PDB entry 8PXZ | X-ray diffraction, 1.98 A resolution | chains A and B of the 3 polymer chains in the assembly

[Chain A]
Molecule: L, D-transpeptidase 2
From: Mycobacterium tuberculosis
Notes: EC 2.3.2.-
Reference sequence: O53223 (LDT2_MYCTO); residues 56-408 here = UniProt positions 56-408
Chain sequence (355 residues; each row starts with the number of its first residue):
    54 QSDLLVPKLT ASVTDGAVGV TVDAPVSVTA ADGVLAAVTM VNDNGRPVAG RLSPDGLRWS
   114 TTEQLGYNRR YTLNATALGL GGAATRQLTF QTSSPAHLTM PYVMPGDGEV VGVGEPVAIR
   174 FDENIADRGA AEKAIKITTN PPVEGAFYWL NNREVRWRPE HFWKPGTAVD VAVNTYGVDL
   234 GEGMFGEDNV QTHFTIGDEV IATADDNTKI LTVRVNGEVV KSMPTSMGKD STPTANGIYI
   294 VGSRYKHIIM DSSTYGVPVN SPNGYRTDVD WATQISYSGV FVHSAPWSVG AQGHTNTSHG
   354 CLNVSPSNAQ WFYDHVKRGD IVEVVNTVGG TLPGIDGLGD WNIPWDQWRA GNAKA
Not modelled in the structure: 54-56, 408
Construct notes: expression tag (54-55)
UniProt features mapped onto this chain:
  - active site: His336 (Proton donor/acceptor), Cys354 (Nucleophile)
  - binding site (Ca(2+)): Asp232, Glu235, Gly236
  - binding site (substrate): Tyr318, Ser331, Gly332, Asn356
  - site: Cys354 (Binds to carbapenem drug (covalent))
Reported in the primary citation:
  - catalytic residues: His336, Ser337, His352, Gly353, Cys354
  - binding site for Peptidoglycan dipeptide: Tyr318, Thr320, Ser331, Gly332, His336, His352, Gly353, Cys354, Asn356
  - mutagenesis - C354S: abolished catalytic activity on 1, 2, 3 or 4
  - contacts within the chain: His336-Ser337 (hydrogen bond), His336-Cys354

[Chain B]
Molecule: Peptidoglycan tripeptide
From: Corynebacterium jeikeium
Chain sequence (3 residues; numbered 1 to 3; the number before each row is that of its first residue):
     1 XXA
Modified residues: ZGL (D-alpha-glutamine) at position 1; JGO (meso-2,6-diaminopimelic acid NH2) at position 2; Ala3 (D-alanine; DAL)

[How chain A and chain B interact]
Pairs across the interface (8; chain A residue first):
  Leu151(A) with ZGL_1(B), hydrogen bond (backbone-backbone)
  Met153(A) with ZGL_1(B)
  Asp175(A) with ZGL_1(B); JGO_2(B)
  Glu176(A) with ZGL_1(B), hydrogen bond (side chain-backbone); JGO_2(B)
  Arg206(A) with JGO_2(B)
  Glu240(A) with ZGL_1(B)
Other interface residues (no listed pair), chain A (7 interface residues in all): Thr152

[Summary]
Chain A and chain B form an interface of 7 and 2 residues respectively; the contacts include 2 hydrogen bonds.
Among the polar pairs are Glu176(A)-ZGL_1(B) and Leu151(A)-ZGL_1(B). From the paper: catalytic residues
His336(A), Ser337(A) and His352(A) among others; C354S of chain A abolishes catalytic activity on 1, 2, 3 or
4.
Chain A is L, D-transpeptidase 2 (Mycobacterium tuberculosis) and chain B is Peptidoglycan tripeptide
(Corynebacterium jeikeium); the structure, Crystal structure of the transpeptidase LdtMt2 from Mycobacterium
tuberculosis in complex with natural substrate, was determined by X-ray diffraction, deposited together with
8PXY.
